8WUL - chains D and N of the 5 polymer chains in the assembly; structure by X-ray diffraction, 2.36 A resolution.

== Chain D ==
Protein: TCR beta chain
From: Mus musculus
Notes: engineered mutation(s): K51M, E100H, S170C
Chain sequence (239 residues; each row starts with the number of its first residue):
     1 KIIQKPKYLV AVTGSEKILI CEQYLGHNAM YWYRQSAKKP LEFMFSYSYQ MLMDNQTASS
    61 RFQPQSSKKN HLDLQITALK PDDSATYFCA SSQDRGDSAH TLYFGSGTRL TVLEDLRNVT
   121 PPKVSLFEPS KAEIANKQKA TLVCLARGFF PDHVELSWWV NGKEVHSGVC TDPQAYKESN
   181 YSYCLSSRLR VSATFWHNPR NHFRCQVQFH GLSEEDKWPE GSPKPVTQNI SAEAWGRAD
Disulfide bonds: Cys-21/Cys-89, Cys-144/Cys-205

== Chain N ==
Protein: KRAS-G12V nonamer peptide
Chain sequence (9 residues; numbered 1 to 9; the number before each row is that of its first residue):
     1 VVGAVGVGK

== How chain D and chain N interact ==
Contacting residue pairs (7):
  Asp-94(D) / Val-7(N)
  Asp-94(D) / Gly-8(N)  hydrogen bond (side chain-backbone)
  Arg-95(D) / Ala-4(N)  hydrogen bond (side chain-backbone)
  Arg-95(D) / Gly-6(N)
  Ser-98(D) / Val-5(N)
  Ser-98(D) / Gly-6(N)  hydrogen bond (side chain-backbone)
  Ser-98(D) / Val-7(N)
Also at the interface, not in a pair above, chain D (4 interface residues in all): Asp-97

== In short ==
Chain D and chain N form an interface of 4 and 5 residues respectively; the contacts include 3 hydrogen bonds.
Polar contacts include Asp-94(D)/Gly-8(N), Arg-95(D)/Ala-4(N) and Ser-98(D)/Gly-6(N).
Chain D is TCR beta chain (Mus musculus) and chain N is KRAS-G12V nonamer peptide; the structure, Crystal
structure of affinity enhanced TCR in complex with HLA-A*11:01 bound to KRAS-G12V peptide (VVGAVGVGK), was
determined by X-ray diffraction (same publication as 8WTE).
